Entry 4HTE (X-ray diffraction, 3.00 A resolution); this record covers chain A.

# Chain A
Name: Nicking enzyme
Organism: Staphylococcus aureus
Notes: engineered mutation(s): E404A, K4045, E406A
UniProt: O87361 (O87361_STAAU); numbering as in UniProt (aligned over 254-593)
Amino-acid sequence (353 residues; each row starts with the number of its first residue):
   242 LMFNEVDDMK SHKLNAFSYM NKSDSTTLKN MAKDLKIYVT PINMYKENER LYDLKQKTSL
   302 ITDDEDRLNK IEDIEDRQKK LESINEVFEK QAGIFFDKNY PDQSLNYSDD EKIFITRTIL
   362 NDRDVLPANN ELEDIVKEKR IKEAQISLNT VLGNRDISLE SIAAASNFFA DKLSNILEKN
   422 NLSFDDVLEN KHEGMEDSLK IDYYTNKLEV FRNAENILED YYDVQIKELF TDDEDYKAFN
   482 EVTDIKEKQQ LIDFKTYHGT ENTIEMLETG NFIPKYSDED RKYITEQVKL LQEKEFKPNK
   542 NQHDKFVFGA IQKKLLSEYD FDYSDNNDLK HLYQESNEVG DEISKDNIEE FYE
Disordered / not traced: 242-253, 594
Sequence notes: expression tag (242-253, 594)
Modified residues: Mse243, Mse250 (selenomethionine); Mse261, Mse272, Mse285, Mse436, Mse507 (selenomethionine; parent Met)
Residues lining bound ligands: Ca2+ (CA): T497, K516, D561, D569

# Overview
Bound to chain A: Ca2+.
Chain A is Nicking enzyme (Staphylococcus aureus); the structure, Crystal Structure of the C-terminal domain
of Nicking Enzyme from Staphylococcus aureus, was determined by X-ray diffraction, deposited together with
4HT4.
